7YM8 - chains A and D of the 3 polymer chains in the assembly; structure by electron microscopy, 2.92 A resolution.

# Chain A
Protein: alpha1A adrenergic receptor
Organism: Homo sapiens
Chain sequence (480 residues; row label = number of the first residue in the row; note: 47 numbers in that range are skipped by the numbering (no residue carries them; nothing is unmodelled there); a row labelled like 214A-214Z holds insertion residues (214A, then the next letters in order); numbers below 1 keep their minus sign (Met-23 is residue -23)):
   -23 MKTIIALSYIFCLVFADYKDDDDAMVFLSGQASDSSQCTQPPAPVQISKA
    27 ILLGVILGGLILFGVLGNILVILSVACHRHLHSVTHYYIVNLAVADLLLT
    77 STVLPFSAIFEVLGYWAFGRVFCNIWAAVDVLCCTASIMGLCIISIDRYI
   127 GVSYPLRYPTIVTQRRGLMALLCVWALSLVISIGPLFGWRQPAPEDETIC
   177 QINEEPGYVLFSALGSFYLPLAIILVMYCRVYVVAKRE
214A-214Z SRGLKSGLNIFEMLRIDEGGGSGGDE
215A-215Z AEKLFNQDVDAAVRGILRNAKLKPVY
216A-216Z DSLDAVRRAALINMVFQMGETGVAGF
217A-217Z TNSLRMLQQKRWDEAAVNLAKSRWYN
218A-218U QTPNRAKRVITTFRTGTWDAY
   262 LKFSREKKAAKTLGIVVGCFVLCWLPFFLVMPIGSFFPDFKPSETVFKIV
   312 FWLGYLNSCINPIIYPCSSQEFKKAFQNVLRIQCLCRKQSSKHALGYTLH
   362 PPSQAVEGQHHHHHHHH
Unresolved in the structure: -23 to 23, 214A-214Z, 215A-215Z, 216A-216Z, 217A-217Z, 218A-218U, 342-378
Disulfide bonds: Cys99-Cys176
Ligand contacts: Oxymetazoline (J5C): Asp106, Val107, Cys110, Thr111, Ile178, Asn179, Tyr184, Val185, Ser188, Trp285, Phe288, Phe289, Met292, Phe312, Gly315, Tyr316
From the paper describing this entry:
  - conformationally variable residues (side-chain flip): Ile114, Arg124, Pro196, Trp285, Asn322, Tyr326
  - contacts within the chain: Arg124-Tyr204 (hydrogen bond), Arg124-Tyr326
  - binding site for Oxymetazoline: Asp106, Cys110, Asn179, Tyr184, Val185, Ser188, Trp285, Phe288, Met292, Phe312, Tyr316
  - mutagenesis - V185A, M292L, F312A, F312N: decreased binding to Oxymetazoline (citing earlier work)
  - mutagenesis - V185A, M292L: unchanged binding to noradrenaline (citing earlier work)
  - mutagenesis - F312A, F312N: unchanged binding to adrenaline (citing earlier work)

# Chain D
Protein: nanobody 29
Organism: synthetic construct
Notes: antibody fragment or engineered binder
Chain sequence (144 residues; numbered -21 to 122; the number before each row is that of its first residue; numbers below 1 keep their minus sign (Met-21 is residue -21)):
   -21 MKYLLPTAAAGLLLLAAQPAMAQVQLQESGGGLVQAGGSLRLSCAASGNI
    29 SAHWKMGWYRQAPGKEREFVAGIGYANTNYADSVKGRFTISRDNAKNTVY
    79 LQMNSLKPEDTAVYYCAAYSYYRDHSYWGQGTQVTVSSHHHHHH
Unresolved in the structure: -21 to 0, 117-122
Disulfide bonds: Cys22-Cys94

# Chain A / chain D interface
Contacting residue pairs (51):
  Phe86(A) - Tyr99(D)
  Phe86(A) - Tyr100(D)  hydrophobic
  Leu89(A) - Ala54(D)
  Gly90(A) - Tyr53(D)
  Gly90(A) - Ala54(D)
  Gly90(A) - Tyr99(D)
  Tyr91(A) - Ala54(D)
  Tyr91(A) - Asn55(D)
  Tyr91(A) - Tyr99(D)  hydrophobic
  Arg166(A) - Asp102(D)  salt bridge
  Gln167(A) - Asp102(D)  hydrogen bond
  Pro170(A) - Tyr37(D)
  Pro170(A) - Tyr97(D)  hydrophobic
  Pro170(A) - Ser104(D)
  Pro170(A) - Trp106(D)  hydrophobic
  Glu171(A) - Tyr37(D)  hydrogen bond (backbone-side chain)
  Glu171(A) - Arg45(D)  salt bridge
  Glu171(A) - Phe47(D)
  Asp172(A) - Lys33(D)  salt bridge
  Asp172(A) - Tyr37(D)  hydrogen bond (backbone-side chain)
  Asp172(A) - Phe47(D)
  Asp172(A) - Asn57(D)  hydrogen bond
  Asp172(A) - Tyr97(D)  hydrogen bond
  Thr174(A) - Lys33(D)  hydrogen bond
  Thr174(A) - Asn55(D)  hydrogen bond
  Thr174(A) - Asn57(D)
  Thr174(A) - Tyr99(D)
  Ile175(A) - Tyr97(D)  hydrophobic
  Ile175(A) - Ser98(D)
  Ile175(A) - Tyr99(D)
  Cys176(A) - Tyr99(D)  hydrogen bond (backbone-backbone)
  Cys176(A) - Tyr100(D)
  Gln177(A) - Tyr97(D)
  Gln177(A) - Ser98(D)  hydrogen bond (side chain-backbone)
  Gln177(A) - Tyr99(D)
  Gln177(A) - Arg101(D)  hydrogen bond (side chain-backbone)
  Gln177(A) - Asp102(D)
  Gln177(A) - His103(D)
  Gln177(A) - Ser104(D)
  Ile178(A) - Tyr100(D)
  Ile178(A) - Asp102(D)
  Glu180(A) - Arg101(D)  salt bridge
  Glu180(A) - Asp102(D)
  Glu180(A) - His103(D)  salt bridge
  Lys302(A) - Arg101(D)
  Lys302(A) - His103(D)
  Glu305(A) - Tyr100(D)  hydrogen bond
  Glu305(A) - Arg101(D)
  Phe308(A) - Tyr100(D)  hydrophobic
  Phe308(A) - Arg101(D)
  Lys309(A) - Tyr100(D)
Interface residues without a listed pair, chain A (22 interface residues in all): Ala169, Glu173, Met292
The authors on this interface:
  - residue pairs: Glu180(A)-Arg101(D), Glu305(A)-Arg101(D), Phe308(A)-Arg101(D) (cation-pi contact)
  - epitope / paratope residues, chain A: Arg166(A), Gln167(A), Glu171(A), Thr174(A), Gln177(A), Glu180(A), Glu305(A), Phe308(A)
  - epitope / paratope residues, chain D: Tyr100(D), Arg101(D), Asp102(D), His103(D)

# Summary
22 residues of chain A and 17 residues of chain D are in contact, with 11 hydrogen bonds and 5 salt bridges.
Polar pairs include Arg166(A)-Asp102(D), Glu171(A)-Arg45(D) and Asp172(A)-Lys33(D). The paper describes
contacts between Glu180(A) and Arg101(D) and Glu305(A) and Arg101(D); a cation-pi contact between Phe308(A)
and Arg101(D). The paper reports a binding site for Oxymetazoline at Asp106(A), Cys110(A) and Asn179(A) among
others; V185A, M292L and F312A of chain A, among others, reduce binding to Oxymetazoline.
Chain A is alpha1A adrenergic receptor (Homo sapiens) and chain D is nanobody 29 (synthetic construct); the
structure, Cryo-EM structure of Nb29-alpha1AAR-miniGsq complex bound to oxymetazoline, was determined by
electron microscopy (same publication as 7YMH and 7YMJ).
